Entry 3QX3 (X-ray diffraction, 2.16 A resolution); this record covers chains B and D of the 6 polymer chains in the assembly.

[Chain B]
Name: DNA topoisomerase 2-beta
From: Homo sapiens
Notes: EC 5.99.1.3; fragment: hTOP2beta cleavage core
UniProtKB: Q02880 (TOP2B_HUMAN); residues 445-1201 here correspond to UniProt positions 450-1206 (UniProt number = residue number + 5)
Sequence (803 residues; each row starts with the number of its first residue):
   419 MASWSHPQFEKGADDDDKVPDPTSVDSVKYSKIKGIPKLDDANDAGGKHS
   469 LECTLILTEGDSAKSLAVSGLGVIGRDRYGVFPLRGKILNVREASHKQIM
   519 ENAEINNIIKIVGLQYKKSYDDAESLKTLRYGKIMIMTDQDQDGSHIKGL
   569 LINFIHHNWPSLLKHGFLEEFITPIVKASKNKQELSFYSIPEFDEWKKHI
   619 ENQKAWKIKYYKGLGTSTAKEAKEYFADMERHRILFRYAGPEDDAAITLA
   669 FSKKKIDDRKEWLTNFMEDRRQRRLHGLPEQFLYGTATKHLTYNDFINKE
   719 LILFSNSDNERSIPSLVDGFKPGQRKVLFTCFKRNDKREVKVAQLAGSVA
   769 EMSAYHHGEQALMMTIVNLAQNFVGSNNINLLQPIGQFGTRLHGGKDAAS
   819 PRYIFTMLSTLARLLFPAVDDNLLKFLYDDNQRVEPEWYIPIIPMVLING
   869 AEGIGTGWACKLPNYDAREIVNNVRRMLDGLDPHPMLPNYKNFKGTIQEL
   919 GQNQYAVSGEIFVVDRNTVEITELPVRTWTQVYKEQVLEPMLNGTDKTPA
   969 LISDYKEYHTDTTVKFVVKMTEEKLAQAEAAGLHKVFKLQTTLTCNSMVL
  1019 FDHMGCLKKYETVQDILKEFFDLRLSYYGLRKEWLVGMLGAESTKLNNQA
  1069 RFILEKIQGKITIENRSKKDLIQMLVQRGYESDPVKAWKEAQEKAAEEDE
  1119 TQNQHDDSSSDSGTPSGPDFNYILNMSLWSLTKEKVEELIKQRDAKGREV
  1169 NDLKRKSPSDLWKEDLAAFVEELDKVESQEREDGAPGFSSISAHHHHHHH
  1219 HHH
Unresolved in the structure: 419-448, 593-636, 696-705, 963-966, 1111-1134, 1202-1221
Construct notes: expression tag (419-444, 1202-1221)
Ion coordination: Mg2+: Asp557, Asp559
Small-molecule neighbours: Etoposide (EVP; (5S,5aR,8aR,9R)-9-(4-hydroxy-3,5-dimethoxyphenyl)-8-oxo-5,5a,6,8,8a,9-hexahydrofuro[3',4':6,7]naphtho[2,3-d][1,3]dioxol -5-yl 4,6-O-[(1R)-ethylidene]-beta-D-glucopyranoside): Lys456, Glu477, Gly478, Asp479, Leu502, Arg503, Gly504, Gln778, Met782
Swiss-Prot annotation at these positions:
  - region: Lys1006 to Ser1015 (Interaction with DNA)
  - motif: Glu1029 to Phe1039 (Nuclear export signal)
  - active site: Tyr821 (O-(5'-phospho-DNA)-tyrosine intermediate)
  - binding site (Mg(2+)): Glu477, Asp557, Asp559
  - site: Lys505 (Interaction with DNA), Asn508 (Interaction with DNA), Arg677 (Interaction with DNA), Lys678 (Interaction with DNA), Lys739 (Interaction with DNA), Tyr773 (Interaction with DNA), Arg820 (Transition state stabilizer), Ile872 (Important for DNA bending), Trp947 (Interaction with DNA)
  - cross-link (Glycyl lysine isopeptide (Lys-Gly)): Lys595 (interchain with G-Cter in SUMO2), Lys600 (interchain with G-Cter in SUMO2), Lys630 (interchain with G-Cter in SUMO2), Lys638 (interchain with G-Cter in SUMO2), Lys641 (interchain with G-Cter in SUMO2), Lys671 (interchain with G-Cter in SUMO2), Lys707 (interchain with G-Cter in SUMO2), Lys1087 (interchain with G-Cter in SUMO2)

[Chain D]
Molecule: 12-nt DNA strand
Sequence (12 nucleotides; numbered 9 to 20; the number before each row is that of its first residue):
     9 TGCAGCTCGGCT
Small-molecule neighbours: Etoposide (EVP; (5S,5aR,8aR,9R)-9-(4-hydroxy-3,5-dimethoxyphenyl)-8-oxo-5,5a,6,8,8a,9-hexahydrofuro[3',4':6,7]naphtho[2,3-d][1,3]dioxol -5-yl 4,6-O-[(1R)-ethylidene]-beta-D-glucopyranoside): DA12, DG13, DC14

[Chain B / chain D interface]
Residue-residue contacts (42):
  Arg503(B) with DG13(D), hydrogen bond to the base
  Gly504(B) with DG13(D), base contact
  Lys505(B) with DG13(D), base contact; DC14(D), base contact; DT15(D), sugar contact
  Ile506(B) with DT15(D), sugar contact
  Leu507(B) with DC14(D), phosphate contact; DT15(D), phosphate contact
  Asn508(B) with DT15(D), hydrogen bond to the phosphate; DC16(D), hydrogen bond to the phosphate
  Gln516(B) with DC14(D), hydrogen bond to the phosphate
  Asn520(B) with DC14(D), sugar contact
  His564(B) with DT15(D), hydrogen bond to the phosphate; DC16(D), salt bridge to the phosphate
  Phe669(B) with DC16(D), phosphate contact
  Ile674(B) with DG17(D), phosphate contact; DG18(D), phosphate contact
  Arg677(B) with DG17(D), salt bridge to the phosphate
  Lys678(B) with DG17(D), phosphate contact; DG18(D), salt bridge to the phosphate
  Arg820(B) with DT9(D), salt bridge to the phosphate; DG10(D), base contact
  Tyr821(B) with DT9(D), covalent bond; DG10(D), phosphate contact
  Ile872(B) with DC16(D), base contact; DG17(D), base contact
  Gly873(B) with DC16(D), sugar contact; DG17(D), sugar contact
  Thr874(B) with DC16(D), phosphate contact; DG17(D), phosphate contact
  Gly875(B) with DC16(D), phosphate contact; DG17(D), hydrogen bond to the phosphate
  Trp876(B) with DG17(D), sugar contact
  Ala877(B) with DG17(D), sugar contact
  Lys879(B) with DC19(D), sugar contact
  Thr1010(B) with DT20(D), hydrogen bond to the phosphate
  Thr1012(B) with DC19(D), phosphate contact; DT20(D), hydrogen bond to the phosphate
  Cys1013(B) with DC19(D), phosphate contact
  Asn1014(B) with DC19(D), hydrogen bond to the phosphate
  Ser1015(B) with DG18(D), sugar contact; DC19(D), phosphate contact
Also at the interface, not in a pair above, chain B (31 interface residues in all): Leu568, Asp726, Ser818, Leu1011

[In short]
Chain B and chain D form an interface of 31 and 10 residues respectively; the contacts include 1 covalent
bond, 9 hydrogen bonds and 4 salt bridges. Polar contacts include Arg503(B)-DG13(D), Asn508(B)-DT15(D) and
Asn508(B)-DC16(D). Etoposide is bound between chain B and chain D.
Here chain B is DNA topoisomerase 2-beta (Homo sapiens) and chain D is a 12-nt DNA strand. Entry 3QX3 (Human
topoisomerase IIbeta in complex with DNA and etoposide) was determined by X-ray diffraction.
